PDB entry 7R34 | X-ray diffraction, 2.00 A resolution | chain A

== Chain A ==
Molecule: Fatty acid photodecarboxylase, chloroplastic
Organism: Chlorella variabilis
Notes: EC 4.1.1.106
Reference sequence: A0A248QE08 (FAP_CHLVA); aligned to UniProt positions 76-653 over residues 77-654 (the alignment contains insertions or deletions, so no single offset holds)
Amino-acid sequence (578 residues; each row starts with the number of its first residue):
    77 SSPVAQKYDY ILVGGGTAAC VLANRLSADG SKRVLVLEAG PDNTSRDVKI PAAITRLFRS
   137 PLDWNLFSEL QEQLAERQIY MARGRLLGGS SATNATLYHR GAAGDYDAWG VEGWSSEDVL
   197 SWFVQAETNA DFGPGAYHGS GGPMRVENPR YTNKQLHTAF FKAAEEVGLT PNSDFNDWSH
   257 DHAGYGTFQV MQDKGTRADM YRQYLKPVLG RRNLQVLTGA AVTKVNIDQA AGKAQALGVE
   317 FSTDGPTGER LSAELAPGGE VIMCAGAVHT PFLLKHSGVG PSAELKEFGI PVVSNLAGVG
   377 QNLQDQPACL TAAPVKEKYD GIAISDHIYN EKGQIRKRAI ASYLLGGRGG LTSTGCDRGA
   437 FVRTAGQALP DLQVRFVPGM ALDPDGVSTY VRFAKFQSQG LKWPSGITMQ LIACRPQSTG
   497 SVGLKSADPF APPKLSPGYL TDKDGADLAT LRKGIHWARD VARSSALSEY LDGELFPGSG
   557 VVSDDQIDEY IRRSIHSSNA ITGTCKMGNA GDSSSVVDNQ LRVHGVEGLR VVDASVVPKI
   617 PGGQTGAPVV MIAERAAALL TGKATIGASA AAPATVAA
Unresolved in the structure: 306-309, 644-654
Small-molecule neighbours: FAD (flavin-adenine dinucleotide): Val-89, Gly-90, Gly-91, Gly-92, Thr-93, Ala-94, Leu-113, Glu-114, Ala-115, Phe-134, Trp-140, Ala-158, Arg-159, Gly-160, Arg-161, Leu-162, Gly-164, Gly-165, Ser-166, Ser-167, Thr-169, Asn-170, Ala-171, Thr-172, Leu-173, Ala-296, Ala-297, Val-298, Cys-340, Ala-341, Gly-342, His-345, Leu-349, Asn-575, Ala-576, Asp-609, Ala-610, Gln-620, Thr-621, Gly-622, Ala-623, Val-625
Curated features (UniProtKB/Swiss-Prot):
  - binding site (FAD): Leu-163, Ser-167

== Summary ==
Chain A binds flavin-adenine dinucleotide. From UniProt: FAD-binding residues Leu-163 and Ser-167.
Chain A is Fatty acid photodecarboxylase, chloroplastic (Chlorella variabilis); the structure,
Difference-refined structure of fatty acid photodecarboxylase 900 ps following 400-nm laser irradiation of the
dark-state, was determined by X-ray diffraction together with 7R33, 7R35 and 7R36 from the same study.
